Entry 7UIZ (electron microscopy, 3.24 A resolution); this record covers chains B and K of the 14 polymer chains in the assembly.

== Chain B ==
Protein: ATP-dependent Clp protease ATP-binding subunit ClpA
From: Escherichia coli
Reference sequence: A0A836NDF2 (A0A836NDF2_ECOLX); residues 1-758 here = UniProt positions 1-758
Sequence (758 residues; row label = number of the first residue in the row):
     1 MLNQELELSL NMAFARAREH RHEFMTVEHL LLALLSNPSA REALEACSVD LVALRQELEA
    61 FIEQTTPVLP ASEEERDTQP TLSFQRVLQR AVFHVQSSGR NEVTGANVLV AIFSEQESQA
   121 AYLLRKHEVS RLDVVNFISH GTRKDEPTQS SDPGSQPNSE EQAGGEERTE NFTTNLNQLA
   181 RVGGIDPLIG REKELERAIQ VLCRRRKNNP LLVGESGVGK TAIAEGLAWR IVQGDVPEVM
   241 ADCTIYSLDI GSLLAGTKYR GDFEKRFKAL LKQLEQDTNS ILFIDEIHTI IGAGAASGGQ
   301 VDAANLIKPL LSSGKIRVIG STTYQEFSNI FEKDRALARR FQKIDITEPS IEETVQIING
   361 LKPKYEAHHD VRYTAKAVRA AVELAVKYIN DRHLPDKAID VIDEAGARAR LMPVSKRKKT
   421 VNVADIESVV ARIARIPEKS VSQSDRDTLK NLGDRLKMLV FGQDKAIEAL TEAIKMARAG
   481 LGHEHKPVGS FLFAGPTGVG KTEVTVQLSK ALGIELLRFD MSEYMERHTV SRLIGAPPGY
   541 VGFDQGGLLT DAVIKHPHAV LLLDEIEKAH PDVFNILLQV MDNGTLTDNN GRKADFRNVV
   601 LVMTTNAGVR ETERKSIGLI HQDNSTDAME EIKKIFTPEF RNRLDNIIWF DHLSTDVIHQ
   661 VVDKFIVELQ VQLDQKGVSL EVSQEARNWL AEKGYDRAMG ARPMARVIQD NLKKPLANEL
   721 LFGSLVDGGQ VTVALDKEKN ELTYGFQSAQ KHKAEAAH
Unresolved in the structure: 1-169, 750-758
Construct notes: conflict Thr-169 (Met in A0A836NDF2)
Bound ions: Mg2+ site 1: Thr-221 (together with ATP-gamma-S); Mg2+ site 2: Thr-502, Asp-564 (together with ATP-gamma-S)
Small-molecule neighbours:
  - ATP-gamma-S (AGS; phosphothiophosphoric acid-adenylate ester), molecule 1: Asp-186, Pro-187, Leu-188, Ile-189, Arg-191, Ser-216, Gly-217, Val-218, Gly-219, Lys-220, Thr-221, Ala-222, Glu-286, Ile-357, Leu-361, Tyr-365, Pro-395, Asp-396, Ile-399
  - ATP-gamma-S (AGS), molecule 2: Leu-459, Val-460, Phe-461, Pro-496, Thr-497, Gly-498, Val-499, Gly-500, Lys-501, Thr-502, Glu-503, Asp-564, Glu-565, Asn-606, Leu-653, Val-661, Lys-664, Phe-665, Ala-701, Arg-702

== Chain K ==
Protein: ATP-dependent Clp protease proteolytic subunit
From: Escherichia coli
Notes: EC 3.4.21.92
Reference sequence: A0A0K4NM46 (A0A0K4NM46_ECOLX); residues 1-193 here correspond to UniProt positions 15-207 (UniProt number = residue number + 14)
Sequence (201 residues; row label = number of the first residue in the row):
     1 ALVPMVIEQT SRGERSFDIY SRLLKERVIF LTGQVEDHMA NLIVAQMLFL EAENPEKDIY
    61 LYINSPGGVI TAGMSIYDTM QFIKPDVSTI CMGQAASMGA FLLTAGAKGK RFCLPNSRVM
   121 IHQPLGGYQG QATDIEIHAR EILKVKGRMN ELMALHTGQS LEQIERDTER DRFLSAPEAV
   181 EYGLVDSILT HRNRSHHHHH H
Unresolved in the structure: 1, 193-201
Construct notes: expression tag (194-201)

== How chain B and chain K interact ==
Residue-residue contacts - 29 pairs, chain B then chain K:
  Arg-614(B) with Glu-26(K), salt bridge
  Ser-616(B) with Glu-26(K)
  Ile-617(B) with Arg-22(K); Leu-23(K), hydrophobic; Glu-26(K); Val-28(K)
  Gly-618(B) with Tyr-62(K)
  Leu-619(B) with Tyr-62(K), hydrogen bond (backbone-side chain); Ile-90(K), hydrophobic; Met-92(K), hydrophobic; Leu-189(K), hydrophobic
  Ile-620(B) with Tyr-60(K), hydrophobic; Ile-90(K), hydrophobic; Phe-112(K), hydrophobic; Leu-189(K), hydrophobic
  His-621(B) with Tyr-60(K); Arg-192(K), hydrogen bond (backbone-side chain)
  Gln-622(B) with Glu-26(K), hydrogen bond; Lys-57(K); Tyr-60(K)
  Asp-623(B) with Lys-57(K), hydrogen bond (backbone-side chain)
  Asn-624(B) with Lys-57(K)
  Thr-626(B) with Asn-54(K), hydrogen bond; Glu-56(K); Lys-57(K)
  Asp-627(B) with Asn-54(K), hydrogen bond; Lys-57(K), salt bridge
  Glu-630(B) with Glu-53(K); Asn-54(K)
Also at the interface, not in a pair above, chain K (17 interface residues in all): Ser-88, Leu-114

== Overview ==
Chain B and chain K form an interface of 13 and 17 residues respectively, with 6 hydrogen bonds and 2 salt
bridges. Polar contacts include Arg-614(B)/Glu-26(K), Asp-627(B)/Lys-57(K) and Leu-619(B)/Tyr-62(K). Bound to
chain B: ATP-gamma-S. Thr-502(B) and Asp-564(B) form the Mg2+ site 2.
Chain B is ATP-dependent Clp protease ATP-binding subunit ClpA and chain K is ATP-dependent Clp protease
proteolytic subunit, both from Escherichia coli; the structure, ClpAP complex bound to ClpS N-terminal
extension, class IIc, was determined by electron microscopy (same publication as 7UIV, 7UIW, 7UIX, 7UJ0 and
7UIY).
